Entry 5IUJ (X-ray diffraction, 3.20 A resolution); this record covers chains A and C of the 3 polymer chains in the assembly.

== Chain A ==
Name: Sensor histidine kinase DesK
Organism: Bacillus subtilis
Notes: EC 2.7.13.3; fragment: Fragment: entire cytoplasmic region
Reference sequence: O34757 (DESK_BACSU); residue numbers follow UniProt; this construct covers 154-370
Amino-acid sequence (218 residues; each row starts with the number of its first residue):
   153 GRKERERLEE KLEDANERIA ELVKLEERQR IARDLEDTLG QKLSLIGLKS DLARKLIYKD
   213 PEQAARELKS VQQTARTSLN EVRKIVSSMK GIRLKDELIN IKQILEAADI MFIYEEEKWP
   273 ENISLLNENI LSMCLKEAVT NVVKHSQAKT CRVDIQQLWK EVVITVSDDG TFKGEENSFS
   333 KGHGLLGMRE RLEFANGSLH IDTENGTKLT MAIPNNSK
Not modelled in the structure: 153-154, 333-334, 368-370
Sequence notes: expression tag (153); engineered mutation Glu188 (His in O34757)
Bound ions: Mg2+: Glu289, Asn293 (together with AMP-PCP)
Ligand contacts: AMP-PCP (ACP; phosphomethylphosphonic acid adenylate ester): Glu289, Asn293, Val294, Lys296, His297, Ser298, Asp320, Thr323, Phe324, Lys325, Gly326, Ser330, His335, Gly336, Leu337, Thr359

== Chain C ==
Name: Transcriptional regulatory protein DesR
Organism: Bacillus subtilis (strain 168)
Notes: fragment: Receiver domain
Reference sequence: O34723 (DESR_BACSU); residues 1-135 here = UniProt positions 1-135
Amino-acid sequence (139 residues; numbered -3 to 135; the number before each row is that of its first residue; numbers below 1 keep their minus sign (Gly-3 is residue -3)):
    -3 GSGSMISIFI AEDQQMLLGA LGSLLNLEDD MEVVGKGTTG QDAVDFVKKR QPDVCIMDIE
    57 MPGKTGLEAA EELKDTGCKI IILTTFARPG YFQRAIKAGV KGYLLKDSPS EELANAIRSV
   117 MNGKRIYAPE LMEDLYSEA
Not modelled in the structure: -3 to 0, 132-135
Sequence notes: expression tag (-3 to 0)
Bound ions: K+: Asn22, Glu24, Met27
Reported in the primary citation:
  - mutagenesis - F82A: decreased catalytic activity on P~DesKC
  - mutagenesis - F82A: decreased stability
  - mutagenesis - F82A, R84A: unchanged catalytic activity on DesK

== How chain A and chain C interact ==
Residue-residue contacts (8):
  Arg228(A) - Asp103(C)  hydrogen bond (side chain-backbone)
  Arg228(A) - Pro105(C)
  Leu231(A) - Asp103(C)
  Arg235(A) - Thr81(C)  hydrogen bond (side chain-backbone)
  Arg235(A) - Leu101(C)
  Arg235(A) - Asp103(C)  salt bridge
  Val238(A) - Phe82(C)  hydrophobic
  Arg245(A) - Pro85(C)
Interface residues without a listed pair, chain A (7 interface residues in all): Val234, Lys242
Interface residues without a listed pair, chain C (8 interface residues in all): Arg84, Ser104

== In short ==
The interface between chain A and chain C involves 7 residues on one side and 8 on the other; the contacts
include 2 hydrogen bonds and 1 salt bridge. Polar pairs include Arg235(A)-Asp103(C), Arg228(A)-Asp103(C) and
Arg235(A)-Thr81(C). From the paper: F82A of chain C reduces catalytic activity on P~DesKC; F82A of chain C
reduces stability.
Here chain A is Sensor histidine kinase DesK (Bacillus subtilis) and chain C is Transcriptional regulatory
protein DesR (Bacillus subtilis (strain 168)). Entry 5IUJ (Crystal structure of the DesK-DesR complex in the
phosphotransfer state with low Mg2+ (20 mM)) was determined by X-ray diffraction, deposited together with 5IUK
and 5IUM.
